PDB entry 8GTP | electron microscopy, 3.10 A resolution | chains H and L of the 9 polymer chains in the assembly

# Chain H
Name: heavy chain of XGv289
From: Homo sapiens
Amino-acid sequence (120 residues; each row starts with the number of its first residue):
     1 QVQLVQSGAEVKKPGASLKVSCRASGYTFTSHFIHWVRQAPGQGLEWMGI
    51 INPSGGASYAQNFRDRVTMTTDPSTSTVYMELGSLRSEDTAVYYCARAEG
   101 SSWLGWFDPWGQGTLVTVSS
Cystine bridges: Cys22-Cys95

# Chain L
Name: light chain of XGv289
From: Homo sapiens
Amino-acid sequence (111 residues; row label = number of the first residue in the row):
     2 SVLTQPPSASGTPGQRVTIPCSGSSSNIGNNYVYWYQQLPGTAPKLLVYG
    52 NNQRPSGVPDRFSVSKSGTSASLAISGLRSEDEADYYCAAWDDGLSGSGW
   102 VFGGGTKLTVL
Cystine bridges: Cys22-Cys89

# How chain H and chain L interact
Contacting residue pairs (19; chain H residue first):
  Val37(H) with Phe103(L), hydrophobic
  Gln43(H) with Tyr88(L)
  Leu45(H) with Tyr88(L); Phe103(L), hydrophobic
  Trp47(H) with Trp101(L), hydrogen bond (side chain-backbone)
  Gln61(H) with Ser97(L), hydrogen bond (side chain-backbone); Gly98(L)
  Tyr94(H) with Gln39(L), hydrogen bond; Thr43(L)
  Leu104(H) with Asn32(L); Trp92(L), hydrophobic; Trp101(L), hydrophobic
  Gly105(H) with Tyr35(L)
  Trp106(H) with Tyr50(L)
  Phe107(H) with Tyr37(L); Leu47(L); Trp101(L)
  Trp110(H) with Pro45(L)
  Gly111(H) with Ala44(L)
Other interface residues (no listed pair), chain H (16 interface residues in all): Gly44, Glu46, Trp103, Asp108
Other interface residues (no listed pair), chain L (16 interface residues in all): Gly100

# In short
Chain H and chain L each contribute 16 residues to their interface; the contacts include 3 hydrogen bonds.
Among the polar pairs are Trp47(H)-Trp101(L), Gln61(H)-Ser97(L) and Tyr94(H)-Gln39(L).
Here chain H is heavy chain of XGv289 and chain L is light chain of XGv289, both from Homo sapiens. Entry 8GTP
(cryo-EM structure of Omicron BA.5 S protein in complex with XGv289) was determined by electron microscopy
(same publication as 8GTO and 8GTQ).
